PDB entry 7ESA | X-ray diffraction, 1.80 A resolution | chain A

Chain A:
Protein: FAD:protein FMN transferase
From: Listeria monocytogenes serotype 1/2a (strain 10403S)
Notes: EC 2.7.1.180
Reference sequence: A0A0H3GJF7 (A0A0H3GJF7_LISM4); residues 22-360 here = UniProt positions 22-360
Sequence (340 residues; row label = number of the first residue in the row):
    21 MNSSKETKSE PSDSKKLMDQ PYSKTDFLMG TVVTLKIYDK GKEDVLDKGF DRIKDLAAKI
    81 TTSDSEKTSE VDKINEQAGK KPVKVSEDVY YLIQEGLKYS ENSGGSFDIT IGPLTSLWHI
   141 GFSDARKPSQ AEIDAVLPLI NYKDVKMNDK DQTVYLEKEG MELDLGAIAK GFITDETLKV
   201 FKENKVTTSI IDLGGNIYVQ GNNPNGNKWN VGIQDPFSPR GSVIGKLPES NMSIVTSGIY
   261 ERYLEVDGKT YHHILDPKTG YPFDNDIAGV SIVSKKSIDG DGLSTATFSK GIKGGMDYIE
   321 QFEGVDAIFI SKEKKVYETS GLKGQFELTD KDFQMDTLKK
Disordered / not traced: 21-36, 359-360
Sequence notes: initiating methionine (21)
Bound ions: Mg2+ site 1: A187, D301, S304 (together with FAD); Mg2+ site 2: D301 (together with FAD)
Residues lining bound ligands: FAD (flavin-adenine dinucleotide): M49, G50, A77, I80, T81, S83, S126, F127, D128, I131, T135, F142, D184, G186, A187, A189, K190, N216, S257, E261, R262, H273, I274, L275, P277, F283, D301, S304, T305
What the authors report for this chain:
  - binding site for flavin-adenine dinucleotide: M49, S126, F142, D184, K190, S257, R262, H273, L275
  - Mg2+ coordination: A187, D301, S304
  - mutagenesis - K190A, R262A, H273A: abolished catalytic activity on flavin-adenine dinucleotide
  - mutagenesis - S257A, E261W: decreased catalytic activity on flavin-adenine dinucleotide
  - mutagenesis - E261A: increased catalytic activity on flavin-adenine dinucleotide
  - conformationally variable residues (loop rearrangement, side-chain flip): S83 to K87, E261, R262
  - catalytic residues: S257, H273, D301 (proposed by the authors, not directly observed)
  - contacts within the chain: N216-D301, T256-S257 (water-mediated contact), R262-H273 (hydrogen bond)

In short:
Chain A binds flavin-adenine dinucleotide. The Mg2+ site 1 is built by A187, D301 and S304. From the paper:
catalytic residues S257, H273 and D301; K190A, R262A and H273A abolish catalytic activity on flavin-adenine
dinucleotide; 6 substitutions were tested in all.
Chain A is FAD:protein FMN transferase (Listeria monocytogenes serotype 1/2a (strain 10403S)); the structure,
the complex structure of flavin transferase FmnB complexed with FAD, was determined by X-ray diffraction (same
publication as 7ESB, 7ESC, 7F2U and 7F39).
